Entry 8TW4 (electron microscopy, 3.30 A resolution); this record covers chains A and D of the 8 polymer chains in the assembly.

# Chain A
Name: TCR alpha
Organism: Homo sapiens
Chain sequence (274 residues; numbered 1 to 274; the number before each row is that of its first residue):
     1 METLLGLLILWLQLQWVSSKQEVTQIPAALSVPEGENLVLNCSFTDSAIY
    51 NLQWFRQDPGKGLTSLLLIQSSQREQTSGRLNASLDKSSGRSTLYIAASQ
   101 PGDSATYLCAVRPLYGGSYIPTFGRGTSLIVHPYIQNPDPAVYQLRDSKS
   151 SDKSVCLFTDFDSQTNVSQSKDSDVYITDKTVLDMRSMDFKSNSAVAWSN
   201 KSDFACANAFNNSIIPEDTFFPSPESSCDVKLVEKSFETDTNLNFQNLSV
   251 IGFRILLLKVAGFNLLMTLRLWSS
Disordered / not traced: 1-29, 45-47, 57-63, 89-91, 115-125, 168-169, 179-181, 201-203, 224-244, 269-274
Disulfide bonds: C42-C109, C156-C206
Covalently attached groups: N-acetylglucosamine (NAG) linked to N41, N82
Residues lining bound ligands: N-acetylglucosamine (NAG; 2-acetamido-2-deoxy-beta-D-glucopyranose): N211, N212, S213, I214
Reported in the primary citation:
  - post-translational modification sites: N82
  - mutagenesis - S104C/V182C: decreased signaling in response to 8 mug/mL of tetramers
  - mutagenesis - S104C/V182C: unchanged signaling in response to ionomycin
  - mutagenesis - S104C/V182C: unchanged binding to HLA
  - mutagenesis - S104C/V182C: unchanged signaling in response to phorbol 12-myristate 13-acetate (PMA)
  - mutagenesis - S104C/V182C: unchanged localization

# Chain D
Name: T-cell surface glycoprotein CD3 delta chain
Organism: Homo sapiens
Reference sequence: P04234 (CD3D_HUMAN); residue numbers follow UniProt; this construct covers 1-171
Chain sequence (171 residues; row label = number of the first residue in the row):
     1 MEHSTFLSGLVLATLLSQVSPFKIPIEELEDRVFVNCNTSITWVEGTVGT
    51 LLSDITRLDLGKRILDPRGIYRCNGTDIYKDKESTVQVHYRMCQSCVELD
   101 PATVAGIIVTDVIATLLLALGVFCFAGHETGRLSGAADTQALLRNDQVYQ
   151 PLRDRDDAQYSHLGGNWARNK
Disordered / not traced: 1-24, 61-67, 116-171
Disulfide bonds: C37-C73, C93-C96
Covalently attached groups: N-acetylglucosamine (NAG) linked to N74
UniProt features mapped onto this chain:
  - modified residue (Phosphotyrosine): Y149, Y160
  - glycosylation (N-linked (GlcNAc...) asparagine): N38, N74
Reported in the primary citation:
  - post-translational modification sites: N38, N74
  - conformationally variable residues (order/disorder transition): N38

# How chain A and chain D interact
Residue-residue contacts (30; chain A residue first):
  T77(A) - D77(D)
  T77(A) - I78(D)
  S78(A) - D77(D)
  G79(A) - N38(D)  hydrogen bond (backbone-side chain)
  G79(A) - D77(D)
  R80(A) - N38(D)  hydrogen bond (backbone-side chain)
  R80(A) - R57(D)
  R80(A) - D77(D)
  L81(A) - D77(D)
  Q100(A) - L52(D)
  Q100(A) - D54(D)  hydrogen bond
  Q100(A) - R57(D)
  R186(A) - F34(D)
  R186(A) - V35(D)  hydrogen bond (side chain-backbone)
  R186(A) - R57(D)
  S187(A) - L29(D)
  S187(A) - D31(D)
  S187(A) - R32(D)
  S187(A) - F34(D)
  D189(A) - F34(D)
  D189(A) - L52(D)
  F245(A) - V104(D)  hydrophobic
  G252(A) - D111(D)
  F253(A) - D111(D)
  R254(A) - D111(D)
  I255(A) - D111(D)  hydrogen bond (backbone-side chain)
  L256(A) - T110(D)
  L256(A) - D111(D)  hydrogen bond (backbone-side chain)
  K259(A) - A114(D)
  F263(A) - A114(D)
Also at the interface, not in a pair above, chain A (21 interface residues in all): E34, Q76, A98, L248
Also at the interface, not in a pair above, chain D (24 interface residues in all): N36, C37, L51, S53, D59, V97, E98, L99, I107
From the paper, about this interface:
  - specific contacts: G79(A)-D77(D)

# Overview
Chain A and chain D form an interface of 21 and 24 residues respectively; the contacts include 6 hydrogen
bonds. Polar pairs include G79(A)-N38(D), R80(A)-N38(D) and Q100(A)-D54(D). The authors report a contact
between G79(A) and D77(D). The paper reports that S104C/V182C of chain A reduce signaling in response to 8
mug/mL of tetramers; modification sites N82(A) and N38(D) among others.
Chain A is TCR alpha and chain D is T-cell surface glycoprotein CD3 delta chain, both from Homo sapiens; the
structure, TCR in nanodisc ND-I, was determined by electron microscopy (same publication as 8TW6).
